PDB entry 5A6Q | X-ray diffraction, 1.70 A resolution | chains A and D of the 4 polymer chains in the assembly

Chain A (and D):
Name: Fucose-binding lectin pa-iil
From: Pseudomonas aeruginosa
Notes: chain D of this document is another copy of the same molecule, construct and numbering; everything in this record applies to it too
UniProt: U8MRX2 (U8MRX2_PSEAI); residues 1-114 here correspond to UniProt positions 2-115 (UniProt number = residue number + 1)
Chain sequence (114 residues; numbered 1 to 114; the number before each row is that of its first residue):
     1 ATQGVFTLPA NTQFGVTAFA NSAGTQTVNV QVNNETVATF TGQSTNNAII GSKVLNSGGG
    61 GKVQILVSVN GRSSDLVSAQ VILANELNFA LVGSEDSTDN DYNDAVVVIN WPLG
Metal / ion sites: Ca2+ site 1: Asn21, Asp101, Asn103, Asp104 (together with glycerol) (shared with 1 residue of chain B); Ca2+ site 2: Glu95, Asp99, Asp101, Asp104 (together with glycerol); Ca2+ site 3: Gly114 (together with glycerol) (shared with 4 residues of chain B)
What the authors report for this chain:
  - Ca2+ coordination: Gly114
  - self-association interface (contacts with another copy of this molecule): Gly114

How chain A and chain D interact:
Pairs across the interface (12; chain A residue first):
  Val5(A) - Asn85(D)
  Phe6(A) - Asn85(D)
  Thr7(A) - Asn85(D)  hydrogen bond
  Ala79(A) - Ile82(D)
  Gln80(A) - Val81(D)
  Gln80(A) - Ile82(D)  hydrogen bond (backbone-backbone)
  Val81(A) - Gln80(D)
  Ile82(A) - Ala79(D)
  Ile82(A) - Gln80(D)  hydrogen bond (backbone-backbone)
  Asn85(A) - Val5(D)
  Asn85(A) - Phe6(D)
  Asn85(A) - Thr7(D)  hydrogen bond
Other interface residues (no listed pair), chain A (13 interface residues in all): Ala1, Thr2, Gln3, Leu83, Ala84
Other interface residues (no listed pair), chain D (13 interface residues in all): Ala1, Thr2, Gln3, Leu83, Ala84

Overview:
The chain A/chain D interface involves 13 residues from each chain; the contacts include 4 hydrogen bonds.
Polar contacts include Thr7(A)-Asn85(D) and Gln80(A)-Ile82(D). The Ca2+ site 1 is built by Asn21(A),
Asp101(A), Asn103(A) and Asp104(A). Glu95(A), Asp99(A), Asp101(A) and Asp104(A) form the Ca2+ site 2. From the
paper: Ca2+ coordination by Gly114(A); a self-association interface involving Gly114(A).
Both chains are Fucose-binding lectin pa-iil (Pseudomonas aeruginosa). Entry 5A6Q (Native structure of the
LecB lectin from Pseudomonas aeruginosa strain PA14) was determined by X-ray diffraction (same publication as
5A6X, 5A6Y and 5A6Z).
